8GXW - chains F and L of the 12 polymer chains in the assembly; structure by electron microscopy, 2.70 A resolution.

[Chain F]
Molecule: V-type ATP synthase beta chain
Organism: Thermus thermophilus HB8
UniProt: Q56404 (VATB_THET8); residues 1-478 here = UniProt positions 1-478
Chain sequence (478 residues; row label = number of the first residue in the row):
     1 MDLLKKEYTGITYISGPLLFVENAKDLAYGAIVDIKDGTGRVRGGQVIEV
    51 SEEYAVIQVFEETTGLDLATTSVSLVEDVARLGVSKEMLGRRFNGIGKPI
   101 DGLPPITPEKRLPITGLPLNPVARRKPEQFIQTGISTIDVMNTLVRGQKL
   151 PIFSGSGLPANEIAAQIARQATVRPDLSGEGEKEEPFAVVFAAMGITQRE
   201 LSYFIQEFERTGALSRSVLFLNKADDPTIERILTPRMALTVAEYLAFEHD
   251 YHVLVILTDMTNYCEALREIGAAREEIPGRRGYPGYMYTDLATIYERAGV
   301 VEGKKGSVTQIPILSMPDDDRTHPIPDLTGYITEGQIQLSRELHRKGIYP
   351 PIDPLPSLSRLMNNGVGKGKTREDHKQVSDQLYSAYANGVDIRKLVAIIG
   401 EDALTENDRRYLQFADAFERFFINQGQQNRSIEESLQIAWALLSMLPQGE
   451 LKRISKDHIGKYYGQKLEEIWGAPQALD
Not modelled in the structure: 1, 473-478

[Chain L]
Molecule: V-type ATP synthase subunit E
Organism: Thermus thermophilus HB8
UniProt: P74901 (VATE_THET8); numbering as in UniProt (aligned over 1-188)
Chain sequence (188 residues; each row starts with the number of its first residue):
     1 MSKLEAILSQEVEAEIQALLQEAEAKAEAVKREAEEKAKALLQARERALE
    51 AQYRAALRRAESAGELLVATARTQARGEVLEEVRRRVREALEALPQKPEW
   101 PEVVRKLALEALEALPGAKALVANPEDLPHLEALARERGVELQAEPALRL
   151 GVRAVGAEGKTQVENSLLARLDRAWDALSSKVAQALWG
Not modelled in the structure: 1-60

[How chain F and chain L interact]
Pairs across the interface (33; chain F residue first):
  Asp2(F) - Arg173(L)  hydrogen bond (backbone-side chain)
  Leu3(F) - Arg170(L)
  Leu3(F) - Ala174(L)  hydrophobic
  Leu4(F) - Asn165(L)
  Leu4(F) - Arg170(L)
  Leu4(F) - Arg173(L)  hydrogen bond (backbone-side chain)
  Lys5(F) - Val163(L)
  Lys5(F) - Glu164(L)  hydrogen bond (backbone-backbone)
  Lys6(F) - Thr161(L)
  Lys6(F) - Gln162(L)
  Lys6(F) - Val163(L)
  Glu7(F) - Thr161(L)
  Glu7(F) - Gln162(L)  hydrogen bond (backbone-backbone)
  Tyr8(F) - Lys160(L)
  Tyr8(F) - Thr161(L)
  Thr9(F) - Lys160(L)  hydrogen bond (side chain-backbone)
  Gly10(F) - Lys160(L)
  Glu22(F) - Lys160(L)  salt bridge
  Asn23(F) - Glu158(L)
  Asn23(F) - Lys160(L)
  Leu75(F) - Arg173(L)  hydrogen bond (backbone-side chain)
  Val76(F) - Arg173(L)
  Arg91(F) - Thr73(L)
  Pro104(F) - Thr73(L)
  Pro104(F) - Gly77(L)
  Thr107(F) - Leu80(L)
  Thr107(F) - Ser179(L)
  Thr107(F) - Ser180(L)
  Thr107(F) - Ala183(L)
  Pro108(F) - Ser179(L)
  Pro108(F) - Ser180(L)
  Arg111(F) - Asp176(L)  salt bridge
  Ser215(F) - Leu66(L)
Interface residues without a listed pair, chain F (22 interface residues in all): Glu87, Leu103, Gly212
Interface residues without a listed pair, chain L (26 interface residues in all): Ser62, Thr70, Gln74, Arg76, Glu110, Ala111, Leu115, Gly159

[In short]
22 residues of chain F and 26 residues of chain L are in contact, with 6 hydrogen bonds and 2 salt bridges.
Polar pairs include Glu22(F)-Lys160(L), Arg111(F)-Asp176(L) and Asp2(F)-Arg173(L).
Here chain F is V-type ATP synthase beta chain and chain L is V-type ATP synthase subunit E, both from Thermus
thermophilus HB8. Entry 8GXW (2 ATP-bound V1EG of V/A-ATPase from Thermus thermophilus) was determined by
electron microscopy (same publication as 8GXU, 8GXX, 8GXY and 8GXZ).
